1BHF - chains A and I; structure by X-ray diffraction, 1.80 A resolution.

# Chain A
Molecule: T-lymphocyte-specific protein tyrosine kinase P56LCK
Source organism: Homo sapiens
Notes: EC 2.7.1.112; fragment: sh2 domain
Reference sequence: P06239 (LCK_HUMAN); residues 119-226 here correspond to UniProt positions 118-225 (UniProt number = residue number - 1)
Sequence (108 residues; each row starts with the number of its first residue):
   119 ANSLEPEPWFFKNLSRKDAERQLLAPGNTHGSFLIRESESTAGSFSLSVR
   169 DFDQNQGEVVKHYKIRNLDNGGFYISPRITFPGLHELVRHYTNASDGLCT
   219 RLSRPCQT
Not modelled in the structure: 119-121

# Chain I
Molecule: Inhibitor ace-ipa-glu-glu-ile
Sequence (5 residues; numbered 251 to 255; the number before each row is that of its first residue):
   251 XFEEI
Modified positions: ACE (acetyl group) at position 251; Phe-252 (4-(carboxymethyl)-l-phenylalanine; 1PA)

# Chain A / chain I interface
Residue-residue contacts (18):
  Arg-134(A) / ACE_251(I)  hydrogen bond (side chain-backbone)
  Arg-134(A) / Phe-252(I)
  Arg-154(A) / Phe-252(I)
  Ser-156(A) / Phe-252(I)
  Glu-157(A) / Phe-252(I)
  Ser-158(A) / Phe-252(I)
  Ser-164(A) / Phe-252(I)
  Lys-179(A) / Glu-253(I)
  His-180(A) / Phe-252(I)
  His-180(A) / Glu-253(I)  hydrogen bond (backbone-backbone)
  Tyr-181(A) / Glu-253(I)
  Tyr-181(A) / Glu-254(I)
  Lys-182(A) / Phe-252(I)
  Ile-193(A) / Ile-255(I)  hydrophobic
  Ser-194(A) / Ile-255(I)
  Tyr-209(A) / Ile-255(I)
  Asp-214(A) / Ile-255(I)
  Gly-215(A) / Ile-255(I)
Also at the interface, not in a pair above, chain A (17 interface residues in all): Arg-196, Leu-216

# In short
Chain A and chain I form an interface of 17 and 5 residues respectively, with 2 hydrogen bonds. Polar pairs
include Arg-134(A)/ACE_251(I) and His-180(A)/Glu-253(I).
Chain A is T-lymphocyte-specific protein tyrosine kinase P56LCK (Homo sapiens) and chain I is Inhibitor
ace-ipa-glu-glu-ile; the structure, P56LCK SH2 domain inhibitor complex, was determined by X-ray diffraction
together with 1BHH from the same study.
